8FD2 - chains B and C of the 13 polymer chains in the assembly; structure by electron microscopy, 3.65 A resolution.

Chain B:
Name: Type I-B CRISPR-associated protein Cas6
Source organism: Nostoc sp. 'Peltigera membranacea cyanobiont' 210A
UniProt: A0A235IH92 (A0A235IH92_9NOSO); residues 1-220 here = UniProt positions 1-220
Sequence (220 residues; row label = number of the first residue in the row):
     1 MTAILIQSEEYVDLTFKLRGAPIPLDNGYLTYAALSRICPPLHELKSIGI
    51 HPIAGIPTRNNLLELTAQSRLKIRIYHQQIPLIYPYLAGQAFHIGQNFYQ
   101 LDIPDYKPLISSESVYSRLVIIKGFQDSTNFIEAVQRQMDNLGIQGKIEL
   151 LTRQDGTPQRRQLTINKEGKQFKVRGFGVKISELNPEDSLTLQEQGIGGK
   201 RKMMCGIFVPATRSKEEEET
Disordered / not traced: 1-4

Chain C:
Name: Type I-B CRISPR-associated protein Cas7
Source organism: Nostoc sp. 'Peltigera membranacea cyanobiont' 210A
UniProt: A0A235IG15 (A0A235IG15_9NOSO); residue numbers follow UniProt; this construct covers 1-323
Sequence (323 residues; row label = number of the first residue in the row):
     1 MMTQKKNDSNIPNYYLYGTVLTRYGLASLNHDIRRGNKTILQKGYWNNGK
    51 IHSFVGSSAIRWALRFYLQKQGYLVNRVWDEEEHINRLTSEDFDPEKFYD
   101 DDIFGFALLESAETEEDTSTTKRKKKQTKTSTPNQRMGALGMNMAVSLTP
   151 YDGAVKLGAKSGREKDSTSLHFTEYHATRYQYYFGIDATHLKDFSRILPM
   201 IDGIMNLPKVGGSSNIFNYPFCPDSLVFQWTNHFASYISYCFEYCDPKSK
   251 EAKLSQEFIDEVECGQIDPSKLWIGGTIVKDLQQLDNFESSPLNKAHIYR
   301 NRNEMIEALKTVIKRDLGLEESK
Disordered / not traced: 1-11, 110-132, 320-323

Interface between chain B and chain C:
Contacting residue pairs (25; chain B residue first):
  Q7(B) - L170(C)
  E9(B) - L170(C)
  V12(B) - F172(C)  hydrophobic
  H77(B) - L157(C)
  I80(B) - G153(C)
  P81(B) - D152(C)
  P81(B) - A154(C)  hydrophobic
  Y84(B) - Y151(C)
  Y84(B) - D152(C)
  Y84(B) - G153(C)
  P85(B) - K50(C)
  P85(B) - D152(C)
  A88(B) - I51(C)
  G89(B) - Y45(C)  hydrogen bond (backbone-side chain)
  G89(B) - I51(C)
  Q90(B) - G49(C)
  Q90(B) - K50(C)
  I103(B) - K43(C)
  I103(B) - I51(C)  hydrophobic
  D105(B) - K38(C)
  Y106(B) - K38(C)  hydrogen bond (backbone-side chain)
  Y106(B) - Y151(C)
  Y106(B) - G153(C)  hydrogen bond (side chain-backbone)
  Y106(B) - F172(C)  hydrophobic
  Y106(B) - E174(C)  hydrogen bond
Other interface residues (no listed pair), chain B (19 interface residues in all): Q78, Q100, L101, K107, P108
Other interface residues (no listed pair), chain C (16 interface residues in all): N37, V155

Summary:
19 residues of chain B face 16 of chain C across their interface; the contacts include 4 hydrogen bonds. Among
the polar pairs are G89(B)-Y45(C), Y106(B)-K38(C) and Y106(B)-G153(C).
Chain B is Type I-B CRISPR-associated protein Cas6 and chain C is Type I-B CRISPR-associated protein Cas7,
both from Nostoc sp. 'Peltigera membranacea cyanobiont' 210A; the structure, Cryo-EM structure of Cascade
complex in type I-B CAST system, was determined by electron microscopy (same publication as 8FCJ, 8FCU, 8FCV,
8FCW, 8FD3, 8FF4 and 8FF5).
